PDB entry 2HH0 | X-ray diffraction, 2.85 A resolution | chains L and H of the 3 polymer chains in the assembly

Chain L:
Name: Light Chain, P-Clone Fab, Chimera
Source organism: Mus musculus, Homo sapiens
Notes: fragment: 2-109 (mouse), 110-271 (human); antibody fragment or engineered binder
Chain sequence (210 residues; numbered 2 to 271; 60 numbers in that range are skipped by the numbering (no residue carries them; nothing is unmodelled there); the number before each row is that of its first residue):
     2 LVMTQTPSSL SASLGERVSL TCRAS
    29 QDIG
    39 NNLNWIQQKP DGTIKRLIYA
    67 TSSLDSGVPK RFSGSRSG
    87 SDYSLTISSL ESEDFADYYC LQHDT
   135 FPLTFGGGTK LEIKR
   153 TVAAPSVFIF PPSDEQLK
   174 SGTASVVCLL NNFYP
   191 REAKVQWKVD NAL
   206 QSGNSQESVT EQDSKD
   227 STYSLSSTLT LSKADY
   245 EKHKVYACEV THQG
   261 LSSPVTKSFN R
Disulfide bonds: Cys23-Cys106, Cys181-Cys252

Chain H:
Name: Heavy Chain, P-Clone Fab, Chimera
Source organism: Mus musculus, Homo sapiens
Notes: engineered mutation(s): 1-106 (mouse), 107-271 (human); antibody fragment or engineered binder
Chain sequence (217 residues; each row starts with the number of its first residue; note: 55 numbers in that range are skipped by the numbering (no residue carries them; nothing is unmodelled there)):
     1 VQLLEQS
     9 GAELVKPGAS VKLSCTASG
    29 FNIED
    39 SYIHWVKQRP EQGLEWIGRI DPE
    65 DGETKYAPKF QGKATITADT SSNTAYLHLR RLTSEDTAIY YCGRGAYY
   134 IKEDFWGQGT TLTVSS
   152 ASTKGPSVFP LAPSSKAG
   175 GTAALGCLVK DYFP
   191 EPVTVSWNSG AL
   207 TSGVHTFPAV LQSS
   227 GLYSLSSVVT VPSSSL
   246 GTQTYICNVN HKP
   261 SNTKVDKKVE PA
Disulfide bonds: Cys23-Cys106, Cys181-Cys252

Interface between chain L and chain H:
Pairs across the interface (59):
  Ile44(L) - Leu52(H)  hydrophobic
  Gln46(L) - Gln46(H)  hydrogen bond
  Gln46(L) - Tyr105(H)  hydrogen bond
  Gly50(L) - Tyr105(H)  hydrogen bond (backbone-side chain)
  Thr51(L) - Gln141(H)
  Ile52(L) - Tyr105(H)  hydrophobic
  Ile52(L) - Trp139(H)
  Arg54(L) - Ile134(H)  hydrogen bond (side chain-backbone)
  Arg54(L) - Asp137(H)  salt bridge
  Tyr57(L) - Ile134(H)  hydrophobic
  Tyr57(L) - Lys135(H)  hydrogen bond
  Leu70(L) - Lys135(H)  hydrogen bond (backbone-side chain)
  Asp71(L) - Lys135(H)
  Ser72(L) - Lys135(H)
  Tyr105(L) - Gln46(H)
  Tyr105(L) - Gln50(H)
  Tyr105(L) - Gly51(H)
  Tyr105(L) - Leu52(H)  hydrophobic
  Phe135(L) - Trp54(H)  hydrophobic
  Pro136(L) - Ala71(H)  hydrophobic
  Pro136(L) - Pro72(H)
  Leu137(L) - His42(H)
  Leu137(L) - Trp54(H)
  Phe139(L) - Leu52(H)
  Phe139(L) - Glu53(H)
  Phe139(L) - Trp54(H)
  Phe160(L) - Ser166(H)
  Phe160(L) - Ala168(H)  hydrophobic
  Phe160(L) - Ala178(H)  hydrophobic
  Phe162(L) - Leu162(H)  hydrophobic
  Phe162(L) - Ala163(H)
  Phe162(L) - Ala178(H)
  Phe162(L) - Leu179(H)  hydrophobic
  Ser165(L) - Phe160(H)
  Ser165(L) - Pro161(H)
  Glu167(L) - Phe160(H)
  Glu167(L) - Pro161(H)
  Glu167(L) - Lys267(H)  salt bridge
  Gln168(L) - Phe160(H)
  Ser178(L) - Leu182(H)
  Val180(L) - Leu162(H)  hydrophobic
  Leu182(L) - Phe213(H)  hydrophobic
  Leu182(L) - Val234(H)  hydrophobic
  Asn184(L) - His211(H)  hydrogen bond
  Asn184(L) - Thr236(H)
  Asn185(L) - His211(H)  hydrogen bond
  Gln211(L) - Val216(H)
  Gln211(L) - Leu217(H)  hydrogen bond (side chain-backbone)
  Gln211(L) - Gln218(H)
  Glu212(L) - Val216(H)
  Ser213(L) - Phe213(H)
  Ser213(L) - Pro214(H)  hydrogen bond (side chain-backbone)
  Val214(L) - Pro214(H)
  Thr215(L) - Phe213(H)
  Asp218(L) - His211(H)
  Ser230(L) - His211(H)  hydrogen bond
  Ser230(L) - Phe213(H)
  Leu231(L) - Phe213(H)  hydrophobic
  Ser232(L) - Phe213(H)
Interface residues without a listed pair, chain L (35 interface residues in all): Ser174
Interface residues without a listed pair, chain H (39 interface residues in all): Val44, Lys69, Thr176, Lys184, Thr212, Ser232

Overview:
The interface between chain L and chain H involves 35 residues on one side and 39 on the other; the contacts
include 11 hydrogen bonds and 2 salt bridges. Polar contacts include Arg54(L)-Asp137(H), Glu167(L)-Lys267(H)
and Gln46(L)-Gln46(H).
Here chain L is Light Chain, P-Clone Fab, Chimera and chain H is Heavy Chain, P-Clone Fab, Chimera, both from
Mus musculus, Homo sapiens. Entry 2HH0 (Structure of an Anti-PrP Fab, P-Clone, in Complex with its Cognate
Bovine Peptide Epitope) was determined by X-ray diffraction.
